Entry 8GLU (electron microscopy, 3.57 A resolution); this record covers chains F and E of the 4 polymer chains in the assembly.

# Chain F (and E)
Molecule: Transposon Tn7 transposition protein TnsC
Organism: Escherichia coli
Notes: chain E of this document is another copy of the same molecule, construct and numbering; everything in this record applies to it too
Reference sequence: P05846 (TNSC_ECOLX); residues 1-503 here = UniProt positions 1-503
Sequence (523 residues; numbered 1 to 523; the number before each row is that of its first residue):
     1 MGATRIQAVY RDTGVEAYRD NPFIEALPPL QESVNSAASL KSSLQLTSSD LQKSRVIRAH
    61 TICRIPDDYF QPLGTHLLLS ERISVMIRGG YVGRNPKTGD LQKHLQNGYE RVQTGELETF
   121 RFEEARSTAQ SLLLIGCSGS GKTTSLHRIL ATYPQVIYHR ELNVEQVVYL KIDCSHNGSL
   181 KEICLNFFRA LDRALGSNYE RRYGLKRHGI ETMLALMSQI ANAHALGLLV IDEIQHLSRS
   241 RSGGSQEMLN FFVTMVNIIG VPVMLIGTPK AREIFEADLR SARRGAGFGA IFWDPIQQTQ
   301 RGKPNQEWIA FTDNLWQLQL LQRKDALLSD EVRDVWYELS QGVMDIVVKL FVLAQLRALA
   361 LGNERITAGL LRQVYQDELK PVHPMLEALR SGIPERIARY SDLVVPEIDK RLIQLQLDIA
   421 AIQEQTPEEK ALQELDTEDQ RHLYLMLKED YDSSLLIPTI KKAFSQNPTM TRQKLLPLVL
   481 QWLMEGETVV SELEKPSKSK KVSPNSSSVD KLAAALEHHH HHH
Unresolved in the structure: 1-2, 406-523 (chain E: 1-3, 422-523)
Sequence notes: engineered mutation G2 (Ser in P05846); expression tag (504-523)
Bound ions: Mg2+: T143 (together with ATP)
Ligand contacts:
  - ATP (adenosine-5'-triphosphate), molecule 1: P66, Y69, F70, Q71, L73, H76, C137, S138, G139, S140, G141, K142, T143, T144, F311, M344, D345, V348
  - ATP, molecule 2: T128, R283, R284

# Interface between chain F and chain E
Pairs across the interface (65; chain F residue first):
  T4(F) - L105(E)
  I6(F) - Y109(E)  hydrophobic
  I6(F) - F122(E)  hydrophobic
  Q7(F) - Q106(E)
  Q7(F) - Y109(E)
  A8(F) - Y109(E)  hydrophobic
  V9(F) - Y109(E)
  V9(F) - E110(E)
  V9(F) - Q113(E)  hydrogen bond (backbone-side chain)
  R11(F) - Q113(E)  hydrogen bond (side chain-backbone)
  A26(F) - Y109(E)  hydrogen bond (backbone-side chain)
  L27(F) - Q113(E)
  P28(F) - Q113(E)
  P29(F) - V112(E)
  P29(F) - Q113(E)
  S39(F) - T119(E)  hydrogen bond
  L46(F) - E16(E)
  K53(F) - G14(E)
  S54(F) - E32(E)
  V56(F) - L30(E)  hydrophobic
  V56(F) - Q31(E)
  V56(F) - E32(E)
  I57(F) - G14(E)
  I57(F) - V15(E)
  H60(F) - V15(E)
  H60(F) - Y18(E)
  H60(F) - L30(E)
  H60(F) - E81(E)
  H60(F) - V85(E)
  T61(F) - V15(E)
  C63(F) - V85(E)  hydrophobic
  C63(F) - F288(E)  hydrophobic
  R64(F) - A17(E)
  R64(F) - Y18(E)
  R64(F) - V92(E)
  R64(F) - R126(E)
  D67(F) - R126(E)  hydrogen bond (backbone-side chain)
  D67(F) - T128(E)  hydrogen bond
  D68(F) - R126(E)  salt bridge
  H147(F) - E123(E)  salt bridge
  A151(F) - F120(E)
  A151(F) - R121(E)
  A151(F) - F122(E)  hydrogen bond (backbone-backbone)
  A151(F) - E123(E)
  T152(F) - T119(E)
  T152(F) - F120(E)
  P154(F) - F122(E)  hydrophobic
  H176(F) - N250(E)  hydrogen bond
  H176(F) - T254(E)  hydrogen bond
  N177(F) - N250(E)
  E233(F) - R280(E)  salt bridge
  Q235(F) - R280(E)
  H236(F) - R280(E)
  D345(F) - R283(E)  salt bridge
  K349(F) - G287(E)  hydrogen bond (side chain-backbone)
  K349(F) - F288(E)
  L353(F) - R82(E)
  E378(F) - G289(E)
  E378(F) - A290(E)  hydrogen bond (side chain-backbone)
  P381(F) - A282(E)
  V382(F) - L279(E)  hydrophobic
  M385(F) - L279(E)  hydrophobic
  D402(F) - D278(E)
  D402(F) - L279(E)  hydrogen bond (side chain-backbone)
  D402(F) - R280(E)  hydrogen bond (side chain-backbone)
Other interface residues (no listed pair), chain F (46 interface residues in all): Y10, E25, S138, G139, R148, R189, L356
Other interface residues (no listed pair), chain E (41 interface residues in all): S84, R88, L101, A215, E276

# In short
46 residues of chain F face 41 of chain E across their interface; the contacts include 13 hydrogen bonds and 4
salt bridges. Among the polar pairs are D68(F)-R126(E), H147(F)-E123(E) and E233(F)-R280(E). Bound to chain F:
ATP.
Both chains are Transposon Tn7 transposition protein TnsC (Escherichia coli). Entry 8GLU (CryoEM structure of
TnsC(1-503) bound to TnsD(1-318) from E.coli Tn7) was determined by electron microscopy, deposited together
with 8GLW, 8GLX, 8VCJ and 8VCT.
